6Y5D - chains E and I of the 22 polymer chains in the assembly; structure by electron microscopy, 4.10 A resolution (low resolution: residue-level contacts below are approximate; hydrogen-bond / salt-bridge calls are withheld).

== Chain E ==
Name: Histone H3.2
Source organism: Homo sapiens
UniProtKB: Q71DI3 (H32_HUMAN); residue numbers follow UniProt; this construct covers 39-136
Amino-acid sequence (98 residues; row label = number of the first residue in the row):
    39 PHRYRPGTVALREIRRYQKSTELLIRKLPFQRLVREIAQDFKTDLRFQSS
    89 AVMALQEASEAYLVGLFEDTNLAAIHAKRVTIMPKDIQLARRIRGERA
Unresolved in the structure: 135-136
Differences from the reference sequence: conflict Ala111 (Cys in Q71DI3)
Curated features (UniProtKB/Swiss-Prot):
  - modified residue: Tyr42 (Phosphotyrosine), Lys57 (N6,N6,N6-trimethyllysine), Ser58 (Phosphoserine), Lys65 (N6-(2-hydroxyisobutyryl)lysine), Lys80 (N6,N6,N6-trimethyllysine), Thr81 (Phosphothreonine), Ser87 (Phosphoserine), Thr108 (Phosphothreonine), Lys116 (N6-acetyllysine), Lys123 (N6-(2-hydroxyisobutyryl)lysine)

== Chain I ==
Molecule: 153-nt DNA strand
Sequence (153 nucleotides; each row starts with the number of its first residue):
     1 ATCCTGGAGAATCCCGGTGCCGAGGCCGCTCAATTGGTCGTAGACAGCTC
    51 TAGCACCGCTTAAACGCACGTACGCGCTGTCCCCCGCGTTTTAACCGCCA
   101 AGGGGATTACTCCCTAGTCTCCAGGCACGTGTCAGATATATACATCCTGT
   151 GAT

== How chain E and chain I interact ==
Contacting residue pairs - 20 pairs, chain E then chain I:
  Arg41(E) with DG86(I); DC87(I)
  Tyr42(E) with DA11(I); DG86(I); DC87(I)
  Arg43(E) with DG86(I)
  Pro44(E) with DC85(I); DG86(I)
  Gly45(E) with DC85(I); DG86(I)
  Val47(E) with DG86(I)
  Ala48(E) with DG86(I)
  Arg50(E) with DT12(I)
  Lys57(E) with DC13(I)
  Arg64(E) with DC95(I)
  Lys65(E) with DC95(I)
  Leu66(E) with DA94(I); DC95(I)
  Arg70(E) with DA94(I)
  Arg84(E) with DG104(I)
Also at the interface, not in a pair above, chain E (16 interface residues in all): Thr46, Pro67
Also at the interface, not in a pair above, chain I (12 interface residues in all): DG9, DA10, DG103

== In short ==
16 residues of chain E face 12 of chain I across their interface.
Chain E is Histone H3.2 (Homo sapiens) and chain I is a 153-nt DNA strand; the structure, Structure of human
cGAS (K394E) bound to the nucleosome, was determined by electron microscopy together with 6Y5E from the same
study.
